PDB entry 7RHX | electron microscopy, 3.23 A resolution | chains F and G of the 8 polymer chains in the assembly

Chain F:
Molecule: 42-nt DNA strand
Sequence (42 nucleotides; row label = number of the first residue in the row; numbers below 1 keep their minus sign (DG-3 is residue -3)):
    -3 GGCGATAACTTCGTATAATGTATGCTATACGAAGTTATGCGG

Chain G:
Molecule: Recombinase cre
Organism: Escherichia phage P1
Reference sequence: P06956 (RECR_BPP1); residue numbers follow UniProt; this construct covers 1-343
Amino-acid sequence (343 residues; row label = number of the first residue in the row):
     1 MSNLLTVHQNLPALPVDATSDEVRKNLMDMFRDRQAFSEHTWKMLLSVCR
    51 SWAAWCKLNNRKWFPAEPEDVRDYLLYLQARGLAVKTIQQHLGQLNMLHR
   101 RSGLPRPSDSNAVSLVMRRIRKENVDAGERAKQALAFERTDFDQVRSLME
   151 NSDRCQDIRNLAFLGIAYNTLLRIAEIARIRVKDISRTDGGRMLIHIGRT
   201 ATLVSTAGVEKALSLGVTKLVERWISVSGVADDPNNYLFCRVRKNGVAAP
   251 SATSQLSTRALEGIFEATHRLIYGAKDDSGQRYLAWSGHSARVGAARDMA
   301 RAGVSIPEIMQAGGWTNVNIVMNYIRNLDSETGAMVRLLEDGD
Not modelled in the structure: 1-19, 342-343
Construct notes: engineered mutation Ala201 (Lys in P06956)
UniProt features mapped onto this chain:
  - active site: Arg173, His289, Arg292, Trp315, Tyr324 (O-(3'-phospho-DNA)-tyrosine intermediate)
What the authors report for this chain:
  - catalytic residues: Tyr324

Interface between chain F and chain G:
Pairs across the interface (36):
  DT2(F) - Lys244(G)  hydrogen bond to the base
  DA4(F) - Val242(G)  phosphate contact
  DC5(F) - Arg159(G)  salt bridge to the phosphate
  DC5(F) - Arg241(G)  phosphate contact
  DC5(F) - Val242(G)  phosphate contact
  DC5(F) - Ala260(G)  sugar contact
  DT6(F) - Leu256(G)  phosphate contact
  DT6(F) - Ser257(G)  hydrogen bond to the phosphate
  DT6(F) - Ala260(G)  phosphate contact
  DT7(F) - Arg259(G)  base contact
  DT10(F) - Lys43(G)  hydrogen bond to the base
  DT10(F) - Met44(G)  base contact
  DT10(F) - Ser47(G)  hydrogen bond to the phosphate
  DT10(F) - Arg50(G)  salt bridge to the phosphate
  DA11(F) - Met44(G)  base contact
  DA11(F) - Arg81(G)  salt bridge to the phosphate
  DA11(F) - Thr87(G)  sugar contact
  DA11(F) - Arg282(G)  hydrogen bond to the base
  DT12(F) - Leu83(G)  phosphate contact
  DT12(F) - Ala84(G)  hydrogen bond to the phosphate
  DT12(F) - Thr87(G)  hydrogen bond to the phosphate
  DT12(F) - Gln90(G)  hydrogen bond to the base
  DT12(F) - Arg282(G)  hydrogen bond to the sugar
  DA13(F) - Lys86(G)  base contact
  DA13(F) - Gln90(G)  base contact
  DA13(F) - Ala131(G)  phosphate contact
  DA13(F) - Lys132(G)  hydrogen bond to the phosphate
  DA13(F) - Tyr283(G)  sugar contact
  DA14(F) - Lys86(G)  hydrogen bond to the base
  DA14(F) - Tyr324(G)  hydrogen bond to the phosphate
  DT15(F) - Arg173(G)  sugar contact
  DT15(F) - Arg292(G)  salt bridge to the phosphate
  DT15(F) - Trp315(G)  hydrogen bond to the phosphate
  DT15(F) - Ile320(G)  phosphate contact
  DG16(F) - Thr202(G)  hydrogen bond to the phosphate
  DT17(F) - Thr202(G)  phosphate contact
Other interface residues (no listed pair), chain F (14 interface residues in all): DG9
Other interface residues (no listed pair), chain G (31 interface residues in all): Arg243, Gln255, Thr316

Summary:
14 residues of chain F face 31 of chain G across their interface; the contacts include 14 hydrogen bonds and 4
salt bridges. Polar pairs include DT2(F)-Lys244(G), DT10(F)-Lys43(G) and DA11(F)-Arg282(G). UniProt lists 5
active-site residues on chain G. From the paper: the catalytic residue Tyr324(G).
Here chain F is a 42-nt DNA strand and chain G is Recombinase cre (Escherichia phage P1). Entry 7RHX (Cryo-EM
structure of precleavage Cre tetrameric complex) was determined by electron microscopy together with 7RHY and
7RHZ from the same study.
